PDB entry 3G6B | X-ray diffraction, 3.00 A resolution | chains A and B

[Chain A (and B)]
Molecule: Methyl-accepting chemotaxis protein
Organism: Thermotoga maritima
Notes: chain B of this document is another copy of the same molecule, construct and numbering; everything in this record applies to it too
Reference sequence: Q7DFA3 (Q7DFA3_THEMA); residues 41-253 here = UniProt positions 41-253
Sequence (213 residues; row label = number of the first residue in the row):
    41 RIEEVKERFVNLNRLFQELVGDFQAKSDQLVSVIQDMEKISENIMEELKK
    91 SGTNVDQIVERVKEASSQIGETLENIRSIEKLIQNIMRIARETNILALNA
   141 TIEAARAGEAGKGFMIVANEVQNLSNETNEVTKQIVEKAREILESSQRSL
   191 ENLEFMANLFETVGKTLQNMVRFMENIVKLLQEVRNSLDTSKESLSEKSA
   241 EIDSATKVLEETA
Differences from the reference sequence: engineered mutation Ile217 (Asn in Q7DFA3)

[Chain A / chain B interface]
Pairs across the interface (147):
  Arg41(A) with Val248(B); Thr252(B), hydrogen bond
  Ile42(A) with Ile42(B), hydrophobic; Val45(B), hydrophobic; Phe49(B), hydrophobic
  Val45(A) with Leu249(B), hydrophobic
  Lys46(A) with Phe49(B)
  Arg48(A) with Ala245(B)
  Phe49(A) with Phe49(B), hydrophobic; Leu52(B), hydrophobic; Thr246(B)
  Leu52(A) with Glu241(B); Ile242(B), hydrophobic
  Leu55(A) with Lys238(B)
  Phe56(A) with Phe56(B), hydrophobic; Leu59(B), hydrophobic
  Leu59(A) with Leu235(B), hydrophobic
  Phe63(A) with Phe63(B), hydrophobic; Leu228(B), hydrophobic; Ser231(B)
  Lys66(A) with Glu223(B); Ser227(B)
  Leu70(A) with Glu223(B); Val224(B), hydrophobic
  Val73(A) with Leu220(B), hydrophobic
  Met77(A) with Phe213(B); Asn216(B)
  Ile80(A) with Phe213(B), hydrophobic
  Ile84(A) with Met210(B), hydrophobic
  Glu87(A) with Thr206(B), hydrogen bond; Asn209(B)
  Leu88(A) with Thr206(B)
  Ser91(A) with Thr202(B); Val203(B); Thr206(B)
  Asn94(A) with Leu199(B); Thr202(B)
  Val95(A) with Val203(B), hydrophobic
  Gln97(A) with Phe195(B); Leu199(B)
  Ile98(A) with Met196(B), hydrophobic; Leu199(B), hydrophobic
  Arg101(A) with Asn192(B); Phe195(B); Met196(B)
  Val102(A) with Met196(B), hydrophobic
  Glu104(A) with Asn192(B), hydrogen bond
  Gln108(A) with Ser185(B), hydrogen bond (backbone-side chain); Arg188(B), hydrogen bond (side chain-backbone); Ser189(B), hydrogen bond; Asn192(B)
  Ile109(A) with Ser189(B)
  Thr112(A) with Ile182(B); Ser185(B), hydrogen bond
  Asn115(A) with Lys178(B); Glu181(B); Ile182(B)
  Ile116(A) with Ile182(B), hydrophobic
  Ser118(A) with Lys178(B)
  Ile119(A) with Ile175(B); Lys178(B)
  Leu122(A) with Val171(B); Gln174(B); Ile175(B), hydrophobic
  Ile123(A) with Ile175(B), hydrophobic
  Ile126(A) with Val171(B), hydrophobic; Ile175(B), hydrophobic
  Ile129(A) with Leu164(B); Glu167(B); Thr168(B)
  Thr133(A) with Leu164(B)
  Leu136(A) with Val157(B); Glu160(B); Val161(B), hydrophobic; Leu164(B), hydrophobic
  Ala140(A) with Phe154(B), hydrophobic
  Phe154(A) with Phe154(B), hydrophobic
  Val157(A) with Leu136(B), hydrophobic; Phe154(B), hydrophobic
  Leu164(A) with Ile129(B); Glu132(B); Thr133(B)
  Glu167(A) with Ile129(B)
  Thr168(A) with Ile129(B)
  Val171(A) with Leu122(B); Asn125(B); Ile126(B), hydrophobic
  Thr172(A) with Ile126(B)
  Gln174(A) with Leu122(B)
  Ile175(A) with Leu122(B), hydrophobic
  Lys178(A) with Ser118(B); Ile119(B)
  Ile182(A) with Asn115(B); Ile116(B), hydrophobic; Ile119(B), hydrophobic
  Ser185(A) with Gln108(B), hydrogen bond (side chain-backbone); Thr112(B)
  Arg188(A) with Gln108(B)
  Ser189(A) with Gln108(B)
  Asn192(A) with Arg101(B), hydrogen bond; Glu104(B); Ala105(B)
  Phe195(A) with Gln97(B); Arg101(B)
  Met196(A) with Arg101(B); Met196(B), hydrophobic
  Leu199(A) with Gln97(B); Ile98(B), hydrophobic
  Phe200(A) with Ile98(B), hydrophobic; Phe200(B), hydrophobic
  Val203(A) with Ile98(B), hydrophobic; Val203(B), hydrophobic
  Thr206(A) with Glu87(B); Ser91(B)
  Asn209(A) with Glu87(B)
  Met210(A) with Leu88(B), hydrophobic; Met210(B), hydrophobic
  Phe213(A) with Ile84(B), hydrophobic; Met214(B), hydrophobic
  Met214(A) with Met210(B), hydrophobic; Phe213(B), hydrophobic
  Asn216(A) with Met77(B)
  Ile217(A) with Phe213(B), hydrophobic; Ile217(B), hydrophobic
  Leu220(A) with Val73(B), hydrophobic; Met77(B), hydrophobic
  Leu221(A) with Leu220(B), hydrophobic
  Val224(A) with Ile74(B), hydrophobic
  Ser227(A) with Gln69(B); Leu70(B)
  Leu228(A) with Lys66(B)
  Ser231(A) with Lys66(B)
  Leu235(A) with Leu59(B), hydrophobic; Phe63(B), hydrophobic
  Lys238(A) with Leu59(B); Asp62(B), salt bridge
  Ser239(A) with Leu59(B)
  Ile242(A) with Leu52(B); Leu55(B), hydrophobic; Phe56(B), hydrophobic
  Ala245(A) with Leu52(B), hydrophobic
  Thr246(A) with Leu52(B)
  Val248(A) with Arg48(B)
  Leu249(A) with Arg48(B); Phe49(B), hydrophobic; Leu52(B), hydrophobic
  Ala253(A) with Val45(B), hydrophobic
Also at the interface, not in a pair above, chain A (100 interface residues in all): Glu44, Asn53, Val60, Ile74, Ser81, Ala105, Glu111, Asn125, Glu132, Val161, Ala179, Glu181, Leu193, Thr202, Leu207, Glu223, Glu241
Also at the interface, not in a pair above, chain B (97 interface residues in all): Val60, Ser81, Asn94, Val102, Glu111, Ile123, Ala140, Glu143, Thr172, Ala179, Leu193, Leu207, Leu221, Ser234
From the paper, about this interface:
  - pairs named by the authors: Ile217(A)-Ile217(B) (hydrophobic contact)

[In short]
100 residues of chain A face 97 of chain B across their interface; the contacts include 9 hydrogen bonds and 1
salt bridge. Polar contacts include Lys238(A)-Asp62(B), Arg41(A)-Thr252(B) and Glu87(A)-Thr206(B). The authors
report a hydrophobic contact between Ile217(A) and Ile217(B).
Chain A and chain B are both Methyl-accepting chemotaxis protein (Thermotoga maritima); the structure, Crystal
structure of a Soluble Chemoreceptor from Thermotoga maritima Asn217Ile mutant, was determined by X-ray
diffraction together with 3G67 from the same study.
